PDB entry 4DOC | X-ray diffraction, 1.95 A resolution | chains A and P of the 4 polymer chains in the assembly

[Chain A]
Molecule: DNA polymerase beta
Organism: Homo sapiens
Notes: EC 2.7.7.7, 4.2.99.-; fragment: DNA Polymerase Beta
UniProt: P06746 (DPOLB_HUMAN); numbering as in UniProt (aligned over 1-335)
Sequence (335 residues; each row starts with the number of its first residue):
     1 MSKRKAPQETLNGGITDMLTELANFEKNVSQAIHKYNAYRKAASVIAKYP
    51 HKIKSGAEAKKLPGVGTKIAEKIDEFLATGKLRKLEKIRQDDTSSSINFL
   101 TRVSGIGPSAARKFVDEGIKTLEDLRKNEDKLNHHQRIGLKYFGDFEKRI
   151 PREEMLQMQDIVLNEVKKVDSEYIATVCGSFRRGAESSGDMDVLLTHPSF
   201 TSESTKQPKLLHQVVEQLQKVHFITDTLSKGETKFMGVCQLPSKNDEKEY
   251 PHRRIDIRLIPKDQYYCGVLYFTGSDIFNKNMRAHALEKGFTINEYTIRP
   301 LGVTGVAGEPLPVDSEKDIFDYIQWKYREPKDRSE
Disordered / not traced: 1-9
Curated features (UniProtKB/Swiss-Prot):
  - region: Arg183 to Asp192 (DNA-binding)
  - active site: Lys72 (Nucleophile)
  - binding site (K(+)): Lys60, Leu62, Val65, Thr101, Val103, Ile106
  - binding site (Na(+)): Lys60, Leu62, Val65, Thr101, Val103, Ile106
  - binding site (dATP): Arg149, Ser180, Arg183, Gly189, Asp190
  - binding site (dCTP): Arg149, Ser180, Arg183, Gly189, Asp190
  - binding site (dGTP): Arg149, Ser180, Arg183, Gly189, Asp190, Asp192
  - binding site (dTTP): Arg149, Ser180, Arg183, Gly189, Asp190
  - binding site (Mg(2+)): Asp190, Asp192, Asp256
  - modified residue: Lys72 (N6-acetyllysine), Arg83 (Omega-N-methylarginine), Arg152 (Omega-N-methylarginine)
  - cross-link (Glycyl lysine isopeptide (Lys-Gly)): Lys41 (interchain with G-Cter in ubiquitin), Lys61 (interchain with G-Cter in ubiquitin), Lys81 (interchain with G-Cter in ubiquitin)
Bound ions: Na+ site 1: Lys60, Leu62, Val65; Na+ site 2: Thr101, Val103, Ile106 (shared with DG9(P) of chain P); Mg2+: Asp190, Asp192 (together with G1C); Na+ site 3: Asp190, Asp192, Asp256 (together with G1C)
Ligand contacts: G1C (5'-O-[(R)-{[(S)-[(S)-chloro(phosphono)methyl](hydroxy)phosphoryl]oxy}(hydroxy)phosphoryl]-2'-deoxyguanosine): Arg149, Gly179, Ser180, Arg183, Ser188, Gly189, Asp190, Asp192, Tyr271, Phe272, Thr273, Gly274, Ser275, Asp276, Asn279, Arg283

[Chain P]
Molecule: G C T G A T G C G (doc)
Sequence (10 nucleotides; numbered 1 to 10; the number before each row is that of its first residue):
     1 GCTGATGCGC
Modified residues: DOC (2',3'-dideoxycytidine-5'-monophosphate) at position 10
Bound ions: Na+: DG9 (shared with Thr101(A), Val103(A), Ile106(A) of chain A)

[Chain A / chain P interface]
Residue-residue contacts - 15 pairs, chain A then chain P:
  Val103(A) - DG9(P)  phosphate contact
  Ser104(A) - DG9(P)  phosphate contact
  Gly105(A) - DC8(P)  sugar contact
  Gly105(A) - DG9(P)  hydrogen bond to the phosphate
  Ile106(A) - DG9(P)  phosphate contact
  Gly107(A) - DC8(P)  hydrogen bond to the phosphate
  Pro108(A) - DC8(P)  phosphate contact
  Ser109(A) - DG7(P)  phosphate contact
  Ser109(A) - DC8(P)  hydrogen bond to the phosphate
  Ala110(A) - DC8(P)  hydrogen bond to the phosphate
  His135(A) - DG9(P)  sugar contact
  Arg254(A) - DG9(P)  phosphate contact
  Arg254(A) - DOC_10(P)  salt bridge to the phosphate
  Asp256(A) - DOC_10(P)  sugar contact
  Tyr271(A) - DOC_10(P)  hydrogen bond to the base
Interface residues without a listed pair, chain A (15 interface residues in all): Lys27, Asp190, Met236

[Overview]
15 residues of chain A face 4 of chain P across their interface, with 5 hydrogen bonds and 1 salt bridge.
Polar contacts include Tyr271(A)-DOC_10(P), Gly105(A)-DG9(P) and Gly107(A)-DC8(P). Bound to chain A: compound
G1C.
Here chain A is DNA polymerase beta (Homo sapiens) and chain P is G C T G A T G C G (doc). Entry 4DOC (Ternary
complex of dna polymerase beta with a dideoxy terminated primer and 2'-deoxyguanosine 5'-beta,
gamma-monochlororomethylene triphosphate:binding ...) was determined by X-ray diffraction, deposited together
with 4DO9, 4DOA and 4DOB.
